2IAA - chains A and B of the 3 polymer chains in the assembly; structure by X-ray diffraction, 1.95 A resolution.

# Chain A
Name: Aromatic Amine Dehydrogenase
From: Alcaligenes faecalis
Notes: EC 1.4.99.4
Reference sequence: P84888 (AAUB_ALCFA); numbering as in UniProt (aligned over 1-390)
Chain sequence (390 residues; row label = number of the first residue in the row):
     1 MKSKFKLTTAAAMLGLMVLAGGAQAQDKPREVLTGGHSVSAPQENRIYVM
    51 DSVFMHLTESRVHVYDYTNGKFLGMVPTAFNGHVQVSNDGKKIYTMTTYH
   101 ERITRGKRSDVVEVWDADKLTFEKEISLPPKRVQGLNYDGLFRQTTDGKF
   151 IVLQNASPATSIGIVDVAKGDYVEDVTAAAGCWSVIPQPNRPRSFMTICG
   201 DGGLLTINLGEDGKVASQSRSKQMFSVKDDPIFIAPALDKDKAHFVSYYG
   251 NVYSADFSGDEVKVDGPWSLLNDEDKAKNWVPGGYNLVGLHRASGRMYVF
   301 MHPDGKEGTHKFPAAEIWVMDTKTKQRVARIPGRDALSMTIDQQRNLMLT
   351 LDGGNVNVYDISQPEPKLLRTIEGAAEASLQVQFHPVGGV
Not modelled in the structure: 1-28, 388-390
Cystine bridges: Cys182-Cys199

# Chain B
Name: Aromatic Amine Dehydrogenase
From: Alcaligenes faecalis
Notes: EC 1.4.99.4
Reference sequence: P84887 (AAUA_ALCFA); residues 1-135 here correspond to UniProt positions 48-182 (UniProt number = residue number + 47)
Chain sequence (135 residues; each row starts with the number of its first residue):
     1 AGGGGSSSGADHISLNPDLANEDEVNSCDYWRHCAVDGFLCSCCGGTTTT
    51 CPPGSTPSPISWIGTCHNPHDGKDYLISYHDCCGKTACGRCQCNTQTRER
   101 PGYEFFLHNDVNWCMANENSTFHCTTSVLVGLAKN
Not modelled in the structure: 1-21, 135
Cystine bridges: Cys28-Cys93, Cys34-Cys66, Cys41-Cys124, Cys43-Cys91, Cys44-Cys88, Cys51-Cys82, Cys83-Cys114
Covalently attached groups: covalent link Trp62-Trp113
Modified residues: Trp62 (2-amino-3-(6,7-dioxo-6,7-dihydro-1H-indol-3-yl)-propionic acid; TRQ)
Swiss-Prot annotation at these positions:
  - active site: Trp62 (Tryptophylquinone 6'-substrate hemiaminal intermediate), Asp81 (Proton acceptor)
  - binding site (substrate): Asp37, Asn109 to Val111
  - site: Thr125 (Transition state stabilizer)
  - modified residue: Trp62 (Tryptophylquinone)
  - cross-link: Trp62 to Trp113 (Tryptophan tryptophylquinone (Trp-Trp))

# Chain A / chain B interface
Pairs across the interface - 63 pairs, chain A then chain B:
  Phe54(A) - Phe39(B)  hydrophobic
  Phe54(A) - Ala87(B)
  Phe54(A) - Gln92(B)
  Met55(A) - Phe39(B)  hydrophobic
  Met55(A) - Ala87(B)
  Met55(A) - Gly89(B)
  Met55(A) - Gln92(B)
  Thr58(A) - Thr86(B)
  Phe80(A) - Ser120(B)
  His100(A) - Asn119(B)  hydrogen bond
  His100(A) - Ser120(B)  hydrogen bond
  Ile103(A) - Asn119(B)  hydrogen bond (backbone-side chain)
  Ile103(A) - Thr121(B)  hydrogen bond (backbone-side chain)
  Thr104(A) - Gly84(B)
  Thr104(A) - Lys85(B)
  Thr104(A) - Thr86(B)
  Thr104(A) - Asn119(B)  hydrogen bond (backbone-side chain)
  Arg105(A) - Asn119(B)
  Arg108(A) - Met115(B)  hydrogen bond (side chain-backbone)
  Arg108(A) - Ser120(B)
  Gln134(A) - Val111(B)
  Gln134(A) - Asn112(B)  hydrogen bond (backbone-backbone)
  Gln134(A) - Met115(B)
  Gln134(A) - Ser120(B)  hydrogen bond
  Gly135(A) - Asp110(B)
  Gly135(A) - Val111(B)
  Leu136(A) - Asp110(B)  hydrogen bond (backbone-backbone)
  Tyr138(A) - Asp110(B)  hydrogen bond
  Ala156(A) - Phe105(B)  hydrophobic
  Ala156(A) - Met115(B)
  Ser157(A) - Ala116(B)
  Pro158(A) - Ile60(B)
  Pro158(A) - Phe105(B)
  Pro158(A) - Trp113(B)  hydrophobic
  Pro158(A) - Met115(B)  hydrophobic
  Trp183(A) - Gly102(B)
  Trp183(A) - Tyr103(B)
  Trp183(A) - Phe105(B)  hydrophobic
  Trp183(A) - Val111(B)  hydrophobic
  Ile198(A) - Tyr103(B)  hydrophobic
  Gly200(A) - Tyr103(B)
  Phe225(A) - Tyr103(B)
  Val227(A) - Tyr103(B)  hydrophobic
  Val227(A) - Glu104(B)
  Pro231(A) - Arg100(B)
  Pro231(A) - Tyr103(B)
  Ile232(A) - Pro101(B)
  Ile232(A) - Tyr103(B)  hydrogen bond (backbone-side chain)
  Tyr248(A) - Glu99(B)  hydrogen bond (side chain-backbone)
  Tyr248(A) - Arg100(B)
  Tyr248(A) - Pro101(B)
  Tyr285(A) - Asn94(B)  hydrogen bond
  Tyr285(A) - Asp110(B)
  Glu307(A) - Arg98(B)  hydrogen bond (side chain-backbone)
  Glu307(A) - Arg100(B)  salt bridge
  Gly308(A) - Gln96(B)
  Gly308(A) - Thr97(B)
  His310(A) - Gln96(B)
  His310(A) - Glu99(B)  salt bridge
  Lys311(A) - Gln96(B)  hydrogen bond
  Lys311(A) - Glu99(B)  salt bridge
  Lys311(A) - Asn109(B)  hydrogen bond
  Lys311(A) - Asp110(B)  salt bridge
Also at the interface, not in a pair above, chain A (36 interface residues in all): Thr98, Val133, Thr160, Gly181, Cys199, Ile234, Tyr249
Also at the interface, not in a pair above, chain B (35 interface residues in all): Asp37, Gly38, Phe106, His108, Glu118, Phe122

# In short
Chain A and chain B form an interface of 36 and 35 residues respectively; the contacts include 16 hydrogen
bonds and 4 salt bridges. Polar contacts include Glu307(A)-Arg100(B), His310(A)-Glu99(B) and
Lys311(A)-Glu99(B). From UniProt: active-site residues Trp62(B) and Asp81(B) and 4 substrate-binding residues
on chain B.
Here chain A is Aromatic Amine Dehydrogenase and chain B is Aromatic Amine Dehydrogenase, both from
Alcaligenes faecalis. Entry 2IAA (Crystal Structure of an Electron Transfer Complex Between Aromatic Amine
Dephydrogenase and Azurin from Alcaligenes Faecalis ...) was determined by X-ray diffraction together with
2H3X and 2H47 from the same study.
